8FIS - chains H and L of the 10 polymer chains in the assembly; structure by electron microscopy, 3.18 A resolution.

Chain H:
Name: VRC26.25 Heavy
Organism: Homo sapiens
Sequence (247 residues; row label = number of the first residue in the row; a row labelled like 82A-82C holds insertion residues (82A, then the next letters in order)):
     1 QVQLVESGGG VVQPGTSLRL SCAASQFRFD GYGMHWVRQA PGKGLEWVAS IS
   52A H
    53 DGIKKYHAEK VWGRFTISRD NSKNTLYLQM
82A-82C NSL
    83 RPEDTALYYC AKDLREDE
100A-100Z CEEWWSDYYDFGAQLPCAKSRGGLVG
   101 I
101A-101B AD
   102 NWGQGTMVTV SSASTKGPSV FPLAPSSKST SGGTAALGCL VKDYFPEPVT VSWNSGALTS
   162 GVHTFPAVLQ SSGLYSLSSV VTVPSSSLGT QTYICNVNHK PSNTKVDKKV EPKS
Unresolved in the structure: 113-215
Disulfide bonds: Cys22-Cys92, Cys100A-Cys100Q
Modified residues: Tyr100H (O-sulfo-L-tyrosine; TYS); Tyr100I (O-sulfo-L-tyrosine; TYS)

Chain L:
Name: J3-VRC26.25 Light
Organism: Lama glama
Sequence (353 residues; each row starts with the number of its first residue; note: 875 numbers in that range are skipped by the numbering (no residue carries them; nothing is unmodelled there); a row labelled like 82A-82C holds insertion residues (82A, then the next letters in order)):
     1 EVQLVESGGG LVQAGGFLEL SCELRGSIFN QYAMAWFRQA PGKEREFVAG MG
    55 AVPHYGEFVK GRFTISRDNA KSTVYLQM
82A-82C SSL
    83 EPEDTAIYFC ARSKSTYI
100A-100G SYNSNGY
   101 DYWGQGTQVT VSSGGSGGGG SGGGGSGG
  1001 QSVLTQPPS
  1011 VSAAPGQKVT ISCSGNT
1027A-1027B SN
  1028 IGNNFVSWYQ QRPGRAPQLL IYETDKRPSG IPDRFSASKS GTSGTLAITG LQTGDEADYY
  1088 CATWAASL
1095A-1095C SSA
  1096 RVFGTGTQVI V
 1106A L
  1107 GQPKVNPTVT LFPPSSEELQ ANKATLVCLI SDFYPGAVTV AWKADSSPVK AGVETTTPSK
  1167 QSNNKYAASS YLSLTPEQWK SHRSYSCQVT HEGSTVEKTV APTECS
Unresolved in the structure: 1107-1212
Disulfide bonds: Cys22-Cys92, Cys1023-Cys1088

How chain H and chain L interact:
Contacting residue pairs (29; chain H residue first):
  Val37(H) with Phe1098(L), hydrophobic
  Gln39(H) with Gln1038(L), hydrogen bond; Tyr1087(L)
  Lys43(H) with Tyr1087(L)
  Gly44(H) with Tyr1087(L)
  Leu45(H) with Tyr1087(L), hydrophobic; Phe1098(L), hydrophobic
  Glu46(H) with Phe1098(L)
  Trp47(H) with Ser1095A(L); Arg1096(L), hydrogen bond (side chain-backbone); Phe1098(L)
  Ala49(H) with Arg1096(L)
  Ser50(H) with Arg1096(L), hydrogen bond
  Tyr58(H) with Ala1093(L); Arg1096(L)
  Glu61(H) with Gln1001(L)
  Tyr91(H) with Arg1042(L); Ala1043(L); Pro1044(L)
  Leu100X(H) with Trp1091(L), hydrophobic
  Val100Y(H) with Trp1091(L)
  Gly100Z(H) with Trp1091(L)
  Ala101A(H) with Tyr1036(L); Leu1046(L)
  Asp101B(H) with Gln1045(L); Leu1046(L)
  Trp103(H) with Ala1043(L); Pro1044(L)
  Gly104(H) with Ala1043(L)
Other interface residues (no listed pair), chain H (20 interface residues in all): Ile101
Other interface residues (no listed pair), chain L (17 interface residues in all): Phe1032, Ser1034, Val1097

Overview:
The interface between chain H and chain L involves 20 residues on one side and 17 on the other, with 3
hydrogen bonds. Among the polar pairs are Gln39(H)-Gln1038(L), Trp47(H)-Arg1096(L) and Ser50(H)-Arg1096(L).
Chain H is VRC26.25 Heavy (Homo sapiens) and chain L is J3-VRC26.25 Light (Lama glama); the structure,
Structure of Bispecific CAP256V2LS-J3 Fab in complex with BG505 DS-SOSIP.664, was determined by electron
microscopy.
